PDB entry 5YPK | X-ray diffraction, 2.00 A resolution | chain A

# Chain A
Molecule: Metallo-beta-lactamase NDM-1
Organism: Escherichia coli
UniProt: A0A0A7Y424 (A0A0A7Y424_ECOLX); residues 29-270 here correspond to UniProt positions 23-264 (UniProt number = residue number - 6)
Chain sequence (242 residues; numbered 29 to 270; the number before each row is that of its first residue):
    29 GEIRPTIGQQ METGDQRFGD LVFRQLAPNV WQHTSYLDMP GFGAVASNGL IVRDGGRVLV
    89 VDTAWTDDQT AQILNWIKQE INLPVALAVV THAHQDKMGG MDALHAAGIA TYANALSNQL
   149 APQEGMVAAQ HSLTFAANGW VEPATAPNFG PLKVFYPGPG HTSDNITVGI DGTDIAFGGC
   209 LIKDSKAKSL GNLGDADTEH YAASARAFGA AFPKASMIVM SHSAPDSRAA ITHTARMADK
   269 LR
Disordered / not traced: 29-42
Ion coordination: Zn2+ site 1: His120, His122, His189 (together with Hydrolyzed Imipenem); Zn2+ site 2: Asp124, Cys208, His250 (together with Hydrolyzed Imipenem)
Ligand contacts: Hydrolyzed Imipenem (HIW; (2R,4S)-2-[(1S,2R)-1-carboxy-2-hydroxypropyl]-4-[(2-{[(Z)-iminomethyl]amino}ethyl)sulfanyl]-3,4-dihydro-2H-pyrrole-5-ca rboxylic acid): Phe70, Val73, Trp93, His120, His122, Gln123, Asp124, His189, Cys208, Lys211, Leu218, Gly219, Asn220, His250
What the authors report for this chain:
  - binding site for Hydrolyzed Imipenem: Trp93, Asp124, Lys211, Asn220
  - conformationally variable residues (side-chain flip): Phe70

# Summary
Bound to chain A: Hydrolyzed Imipenem. His120, His122 and His189 form the Zn2+ site 1. The Zn2+ site 2 is
built by Asp124, Cys208 and His250. From the paper: a binding site for Hydrolyzed Imipenem at Trp93, Asp124
and Lys211 among others; conformational variability at Phe70.
Chain A is Metallo-beta-lactamase NDM-1 (Escherichia coli); the structure, Crystal structure of NDM-1 bound to
hydrolyzed imipenem representing an EI2 complex, was determined by X-ray diffraction together with 5YPI, 5YPL,
5YPM and 5YPN from the same study.
